Entry 8IOX (X-ray diffraction, 2.95 A resolution); this record covers chains A and B.

== Chain A (and B) ==
Name: Glucans biosynthesis protein D
From: Escherichia coli
Notes: chain B of this document is another copy of the same molecule, construct and numbering; everything in this record applies to it too
UniProtKB: P40120 (OPGD_ECOLI); residues 1-551 here = UniProt positions 1-551
Sequence (559 residues; row label = number of the first residue in the row):
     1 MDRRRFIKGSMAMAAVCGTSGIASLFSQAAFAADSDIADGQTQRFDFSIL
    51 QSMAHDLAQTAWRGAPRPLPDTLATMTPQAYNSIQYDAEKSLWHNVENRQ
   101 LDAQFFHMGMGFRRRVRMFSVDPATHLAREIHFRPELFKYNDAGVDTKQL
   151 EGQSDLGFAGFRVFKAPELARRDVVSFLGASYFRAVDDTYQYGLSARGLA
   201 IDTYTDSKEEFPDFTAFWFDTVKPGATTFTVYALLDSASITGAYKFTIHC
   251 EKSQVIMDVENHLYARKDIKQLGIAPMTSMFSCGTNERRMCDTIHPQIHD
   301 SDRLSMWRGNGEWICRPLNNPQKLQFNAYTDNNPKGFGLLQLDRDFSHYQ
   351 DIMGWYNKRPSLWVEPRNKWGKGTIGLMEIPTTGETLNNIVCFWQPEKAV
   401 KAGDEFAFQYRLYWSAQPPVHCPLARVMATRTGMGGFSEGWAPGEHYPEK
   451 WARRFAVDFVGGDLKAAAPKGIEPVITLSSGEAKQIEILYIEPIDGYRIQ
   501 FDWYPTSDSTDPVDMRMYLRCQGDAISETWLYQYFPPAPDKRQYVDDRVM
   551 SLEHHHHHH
Unresolved in the structure: 1-34, 559
Differences from the reference sequence: engineered mutation N388 (Asp in P40120); expression tag (552-559)
Cystine bridges: C283-C291
From the paper describing this entry:
  - catalytic residues: R359 (proposed by the authors, not directly observed)
  - mutagenesis - E209Q, D300N, D351N, R359A, E385Q, T386A, T386L, T386S, D388N, E439Q, W441F, W441L, E445Q: decreased catalytic activity

== Interface between chain A and chain B ==
Contacting residue pairs - 154 pairs, chain A then chain B:
  Y204(A) with S551(B); L552(B), hydrogen bond (side chain-backbone); H554(B); H555(B)
  T205(A) with L552(B)
  D206(A) with L552(B)
  R288(A) with R288(B)
  M290(A) with Y447(B), hydrogen bond
  D292(A) with G433(B); M434(B), hydrogen bond (backbone-backbone); R453(B), salt bridge
  T293(A) with T432(B); G433(B)
  I294(A) with R431(B); T432(B); G433(B); E439(B); A456(B), hydrophobic; Q500(B)
  H295(A) with E439(B), salt bridge
  Q322(A) with D547(B); R548(B); V549(B), hydrogen bond (backbone-backbone)
  K323(A) with V549(B); H554(B)
  L324(A) with V549(B), hydrogen bond (backbone-backbone); S551(B); H554(B)
  Q325(A) with H554(B); H556(B), hydrogen bond
  F326(A) with H554(B), hydrogen bond (backbone-backbone); H555(B); H556(B), hydrogen bond (backbone-backbone)
  N327(A) with H556(B); H558(B)
  A328(A) with H556(B), hydrogen bond (backbone-backbone); H557(B); H558(B), hydrogen bond (backbone-backbone)
  Y329(A) with H558(B)
  T330(A) with H557(B); H558(B)
  D345(A) with S347(B)
  F346(A) with I491(B), hydrophobic; P493(B), hydrophobic
  S347(A) with H348(B), hydrogen bond
  H348(A) with S347(B), hydrogen bond; H348(B)
  Q350(A) with R431(B); R498(B), hydrogen bond (backbone-side chain)
  I352(A) with L489(B), hydrophobic; Y490(B); I491(B), hydrophobic; R498(B)
  M353(A) with E439(B); W441(B), hydrophobic
  W355(A) with P493(B), hydrophobic
  T374(A) with H557(B)
  I380(A) with M550(B), hydrophobic
  P381(A) with R548(B); V549(B); M550(B)
  T382(A) with G444(B), hydrogen bond (side chain-backbone)
  T383(A) with P443(B), hydrogen bond (side chain-backbone); G444(B), hydrogen bond (backbone-backbone); H446(B), hydrogen bond (side chain-backbone); Y447(B); R548(B), hydrogen bond
  G384(A) with A442(B); P443(B), hydrogen bond (backbone-backbone); G444(B)
  E385(A) with G440(B); W441(B), hydrogen bond (side chain-backbone); A442(B), hydrogen bond (backbone-backbone)
  T386(A) with A442(B), hydrogen bond (backbone-backbone); G444(B)
  L387(A) with G444(B); E445(B)
  R431(A) with I294(B); Q350(B), hydrogen bond
  T432(A) with T293(B); I294(B)
  G433(A) with D292(B); I294(B)
  M434(A) with D292(B), hydrogen bond (backbone-backbone)
  E439(A) with I294(B); H295(B), salt bridge; M353(B)
  G440(A) with E385(B)
  W441(A) with M353(B), hydrophobic; E385(B)
  A442(A) with G384(B); E385(B), hydrogen bond (backbone-backbone); T386(B), hydrogen bond (backbone-backbone)
  P443(A) with T383(B), hydrogen bond (backbone-side chain); G384(B), hydrogen bond (backbone-backbone)
  G444(A) with T382(B), hydrogen bond (backbone-side chain); T383(B), hydrogen bond (backbone-backbone); G384(B); T386(B); L387(B)
  E445(A) with T383(B); L387(B)
  H446(A) with T383(B), hydrogen bond (backbone-side chain)
  Y447(A) with M290(B), hydrogen bond; T383(B)
  R453(A) with D292(B), salt bridge
  A456(A) with I294(B), hydrophobic
  D458(A) with Q350(B)
  L489(A) with I352(B), hydrophobic
  Y490(A) with I352(B)
  I491(A) with F346(B), hydrophobic; I352(B), hydrophobic
  P493(A) with F346(B), hydrophobic; W355(B), hydrophobic
  R498(A) with Q350(B), hydrogen bond
  Q500(A) with I294(B)
  P512(A) with H556(B)
  D514(A) with H558(B), salt bridge
  Q533(A) with H556(B)
  D547(A) with Q322(B)
  R548(A) with Q322(B); P381(B), hydrogen bond (side chain-backbone); T383(B), hydrogen bond
  V549(A) with Q322(B), hydrogen bond (backbone-backbone); K323(B); L324(B), hydrogen bond (backbone-backbone); P381(B)
  M550(A) with I380(B), hydrophobic; P381(B)
  S551(A) with Y204(B); L324(B)
  L552(A) with Y204(B); T205(B); D206(B)
  H554(A) with Y204(B), hydrogen bond (backbone-side chain); K323(B); L324(B); Q325(B); F326(B), hydrogen bond (backbone-backbone)
  H555(A) with Y204(B); F326(B)
  H556(A) with Q325(B), hydrogen bond; F326(B), hydrogen bond (backbone-backbone); N327(B); A328(B), hydrogen bond (backbone-backbone); P512(B); Q533(B), hydrogen bond
  H557(A) with A328(B); T330(B), hydrogen bond; T374(B)
  H558(A) with N327(B); A328(B), hydrogen bond (backbone-backbone); Y329(B); T330(B), hydrogen bond (backbone-side chain)
Interface residues without a listed pair, chain A (76 interface residues in all): R289, D351, R454, D546, E553
Interface residues without a listed pair, chain B (75 interface residues in all): R289, D345, D351, R454, D458, D514, E553

== Summary ==
The interface between chain A and chain B involves 76 residues on one side and 75 on the other, with 46
hydrogen bonds and 5 salt bridges. Polar contacts include D292(A)-R453(B), H295(A)-E439(B) and
D514(A)-H558(B). The paper reports the catalytic residue R359(A); E209Q, D300N and D351N of chain A, among
others, reduce catalytic activity; 13 substitutions were tested in all.
Chain A and chain B are both Glucans biosynthesis protein D (Escherichia coli); the structure, Escherichia
coli OpgD mutant-D388N, was determined by X-ray diffraction (same publication as 8IP1 and 8IP2).
